6N87 - chains A and C; structure by X-ray diffraction, 1.59 A resolution.

[Chain A]
Name: Apical membrane antigen-1
From: Plasmodium falciparum
Reference sequence: Q1PBJ5 (Q1PBJ5_PLAFA); residues 104-438 here correspond to UniProt positions 22-356 (UniProt number = residue number - 82)
Chain sequence (336 residues; each row starts with the number of its first residue):
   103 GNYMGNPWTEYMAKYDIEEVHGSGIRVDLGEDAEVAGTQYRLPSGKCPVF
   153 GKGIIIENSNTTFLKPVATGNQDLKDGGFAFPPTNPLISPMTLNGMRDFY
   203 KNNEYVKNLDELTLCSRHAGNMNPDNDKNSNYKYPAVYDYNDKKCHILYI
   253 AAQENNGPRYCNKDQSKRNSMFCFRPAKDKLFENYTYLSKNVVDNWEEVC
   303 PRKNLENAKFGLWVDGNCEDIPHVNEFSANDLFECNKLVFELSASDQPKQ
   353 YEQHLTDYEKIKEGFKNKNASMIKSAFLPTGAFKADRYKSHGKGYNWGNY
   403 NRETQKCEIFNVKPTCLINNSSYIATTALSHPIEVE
Not modelled in the structure: 103-107, 231, 264-270, 354-359, 384-386
Sequence notes: expression tag (103)
Disulfides: C149-C302, C217-C247, C263-C275, C320-C418, C337-C409
Ligand contacts: MTN (S-[(1-oxyl-2,2,5,5-tetramethyl-2,5-dihydro-1H-pyrrol-3-yl)methyl] methanesulfonothioate): V137, P226, Y236, Y251
What the authors report for this chain:
  - binding site for MTN: Y251
  - conformationally variable residues (helix shift, loop rearrangement, order/disorder transition): P350 to D388
  - contacts within the chain: D134-T382 (hydrogen bond), T171-Q174 (hydrogen bond), S272-N371 (hydrogen bond), N257-S377 (hydrogen bond), R143-L380 (backbone contact)

[Chain C]
Name: backbone-cyclised peptide bcRON2hp
Chain sequence (13 residues; each row starts with the number of its first residue):
     1 CWTTRMSPPMQIP
Glycans and other covalent adducts: compound MTN linked to C1

[Interface between chain A and chain C]
Contacting residue pairs - 28 pairs, chain A then chain C:
  F183(A) with W2(C)
  P184(A) with W2(C), hydrophobic
  T186(A) with W2(C); I12(C)
  P188(A) with I12(C)
  I190(A) with I12(C), hydrophobic
  F201(A) with M10(C), hydrophobic
  Y202(A) with M6(C), hydrophobic
  N205(A) with M6(C)
  V208(A) with M6(C), hydrophobic
  G222(A) with R5(C), hydrogen bond (backbone-side chain)
  N223(A) with T3(C); T4(C); R5(C), hydrogen bond (backbone-backbone); M6(C), hydrogen bond (side chain-backbone)
  M224(A) with T3(C); R5(C)
  N225(A) with W2(C); T3(C), hydrogen bond (backbone-backbone); R5(C), hydrogen bond
  P226(A) with C1(C); W2(C)
  N228(A) with T3(C)
  S232(A) with R5(C), hydrogen bond (backbone-side chain)
  N233(A) with R5(C)
  Y234(A) with R5(C), hydrogen bond (backbone-side chain)
  K235(A) with R5(C)
  Y236(A) with W2(C), hydrogen bond
Interface residues without a listed pair, chain A (23 interface residues in all): N187, R219, Y251
Interface residues without a listed pair, chain C (10 interface residues in all): Q11, P13

[In short]
23 residues of chain A and 10 residues of chain C are in contact, with 8 hydrogen bonds. Polar contacts
include G222(A)-R5(C), N223(A)-M6(C) and N225(A)-R5(C). Chain A binds compound MTN. Covalently linked compound
MTN: at C1(C). From the paper: a binding site for MTN at Y251(A); conformational variability at P350(A).
Here chain A is Apical membrane antigen-1 (Plasmodium falciparum) and chain C is backbone-cyclised peptide
bcRON2hp. Entry 6N87 (Plasmodium falciparum FVO apical membrane antigen 1 (AMA1) bound to MTSL spin-labelled
cyclised RON2 peptide) was determined by X-ray diffraction, deposited together with 6N7Q.
